PDB entry 5UAT | X-ray diffraction, 1.92 A resolution | chains A and D of the 5 polymer chains in the assembly

Chain A (and D):
Protein: Pyrroline-5-carboxylate reductase 1, mitochondrial
Source organism: Homo sapiens
Notes: EC 1.5.1.2; chain D of this document is another copy of the same molecule, construct and numbering; everything in this record applies to it too
UniProtKB: P32322 (P5CR1_HUMAN); residue numbers follow UniProt; this construct covers 1-300
Amino-acid sequence (322 residues; numbered -21 to 300; the number before each row is that of its first residue; numbers below 1 keep their minus sign (Met-21 is residue -21)):
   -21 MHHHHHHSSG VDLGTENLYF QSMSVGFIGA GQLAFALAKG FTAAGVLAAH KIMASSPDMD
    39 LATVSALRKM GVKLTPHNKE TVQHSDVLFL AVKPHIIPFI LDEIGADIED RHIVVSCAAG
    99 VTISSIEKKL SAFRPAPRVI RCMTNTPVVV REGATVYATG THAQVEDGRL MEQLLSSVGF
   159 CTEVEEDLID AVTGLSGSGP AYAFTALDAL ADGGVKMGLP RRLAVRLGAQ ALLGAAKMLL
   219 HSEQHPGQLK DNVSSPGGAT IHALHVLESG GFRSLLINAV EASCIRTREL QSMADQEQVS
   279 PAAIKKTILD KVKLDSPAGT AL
Disordered / not traced: -21 to 0, 7-10, 34-40, 275-300 (chain D: -21 to -6, 274-300)
Differences from the reference sequence: initiating methionine (-21); expression tag (-20 to 0)
UniProt features mapped onto this chain:
  - binding site (NADP(+)): Ile6 to Leu11, Ser34, Asn56, Ala69 to Pro72, Cys95 to Ala97
  - binding site (NADPH): Ala8, Gln10, Leu11, Ser34, Asp36, Asn56, Val70, Lys71, Ala97, Asn230
  - binding site (L-proline): Glu164, Ala237, Thr238
  - modified residue: Ser2 (N-acetylserine), Ser278 (Phosphoserine)
From the paper describing this entry:
  - binding site for NADPH: Leu11, Ser34 to Ala40, Asn56, Val70, Ile78, Asn230
  - mutagenesis - T238A (10-fold): decreased catalytic activity on l-P5C
  - catalytic residues: Thr238

How chain A and chain D interact:
Contacting residue pairs (21):
  His223(A) - Gly225(D)  hydrogen bond (side chain-backbone)
  His223(A) - Gln226(D)
  His223(A) - Asp229(D)  salt bridge
  Gly225(A) - His223(D)  hydrogen bond (backbone-side chain)
  Gln226(A) - His223(D)
  Asp229(A) - His223(D)  salt bridge
  His243(A) - Ser252(D)
  His243(A) - Ile255(D)
  His243(A) - Asn256(D)  hydrogen bond
  His243(A) - Glu259(D)
  Glu246(A) - Arg251(D)
  Glu246(A) - Ser252(D)
  Ser247(A) - Ser252(D)
  Arg251(A) - Glu246(D)
  Arg251(A) - Arg251(D)
  Ser252(A) - His243(D)
  Ser252(A) - Glu246(D)
  Ser252(A) - Ser247(D)
  Ile255(A) - His243(D)
  Asn256(A) - His243(D)  hydrogen bond
  Glu259(A) - His243(D)
Also at the interface, not in a pair above, chain A (14 interface residues in all): Lys228, Gly249
Also at the interface, not in a pair above, chain D (13 interface residues in all): Gly249

Summary:
Chain A and chain D form an interface of 14 and 13 residues respectively; the contacts include 4 hydrogen
bonds and 2 salt bridges. Polar pairs include His223(A)-Asp229(D), His223(A)-Gly225(D) and
His243(A)-Asn256(D). The paper reports the catalytic residue Thr238(A); T238A of chain A reduces catalytic
activity on l-P5C.
Both chains are Pyrroline-5-carboxylate reductase 1, mitochondrial (Homo sapiens). Entry 5UAT (Structure of
human PYCR-1 complexed with NADPH) was determined by X-ray diffraction (same publication as 5UAU, 5UAV, 5UAW
and 5UAX).
